PDB entry 6ND4 | electron microscopy, 4.30 A resolution (low resolution: residue-level contacts below are approximate; hydrogen-bond / salt-bridge calls are withheld) | chains 0 and T of the 30 polymer chains in the assembly

== Chain 0 ==
Molecule: 5'ETS rRNA
Organism: Saccharomyces cerevisiae BY4741
Sequence (700 nucleotides; each row starts with the number of its first residue; note: 4 numbers in that range are skipped by the numbering (no residue carries them; nothing is unmodelled there)):
     1 AUGCGAAAGCAGUUGAAGACAAGUNNNNNNNNNNNNNNNNNNNNNNNNNN
    51 NNNNNGCUUGUCGUUCGUUAUGUUUUUGUAAAUGGCCUCGUCAAACGGUG
   101 GAGAGAGUCGCUAGGUGAUCGUCAGAUCUGCCUAGUCUCUAUACAGCGUG
   151 UUUAAUUGACAUGGGUUGAUGCGUAUUGAGAGAUACAAUUUGGGAAGAAA
   201 UUCCCAGAGUGUGUUUCUUUUGCGUUUAACCUGAACAGUCUCAUCGUGGG
   251 CAUCUUGCGAUUCCAUUGGUGAGCAGCGAAGGAUUUGGUGGAUUACUAGC
   301 UAAUAGCAAUCUAUUUCAAAGAAUUCAAACUUGGGGGAAUGCCUUGUUGA
   351 AUAGCCGGUCGCAAGACUGUGAUUCUUCAAGUGUAACCUCCUCUCAAAUC
   401 AGCGAUAUCAAACGUACCAUUCCGUGAAACACCGGGGUAUCUGUUUGGUG
   451 GAACCUGAUUAGAGGAAACUCAAAGAGUGCUAUGGUAUGGUGACGGAGUG
   501 CGCUGGUCAAGAGUGUAAAAGCUUUUUGAACAGAGAGCAUUUCCGGCAGC
   551 AGAGAGACCUGAAAAAGCAAUUUUUCUGGAAUUUCAGCUGUU
   594 NNNN
   601 NNNNNNAUAAGUAUCUUCUAGCAAGAGGGAAUAGGUGGGAAAAAAAAAAA
   651 GAGAUUUCGGUUUCUUUCUUUUUUACUGCUUGUUGCUUCUUCUUUUAAGA
   701 UAGU
Unresolved in the structure: 1-14, 25-55, 70-80, 186-211, 257-262, 353-371, 403-454, 486-493, 545, 556-581, 607-704

== Chain T ==
Molecule: Utp21
Organism: Saccharomyces cerevisiae BY4741
UniProtKB: Q06078 (UTP21_YEAST); numbering as in UniProt (aligned over 1-939)
Amino-acid sequence (939 residues; row label = number of the first residue in the row):
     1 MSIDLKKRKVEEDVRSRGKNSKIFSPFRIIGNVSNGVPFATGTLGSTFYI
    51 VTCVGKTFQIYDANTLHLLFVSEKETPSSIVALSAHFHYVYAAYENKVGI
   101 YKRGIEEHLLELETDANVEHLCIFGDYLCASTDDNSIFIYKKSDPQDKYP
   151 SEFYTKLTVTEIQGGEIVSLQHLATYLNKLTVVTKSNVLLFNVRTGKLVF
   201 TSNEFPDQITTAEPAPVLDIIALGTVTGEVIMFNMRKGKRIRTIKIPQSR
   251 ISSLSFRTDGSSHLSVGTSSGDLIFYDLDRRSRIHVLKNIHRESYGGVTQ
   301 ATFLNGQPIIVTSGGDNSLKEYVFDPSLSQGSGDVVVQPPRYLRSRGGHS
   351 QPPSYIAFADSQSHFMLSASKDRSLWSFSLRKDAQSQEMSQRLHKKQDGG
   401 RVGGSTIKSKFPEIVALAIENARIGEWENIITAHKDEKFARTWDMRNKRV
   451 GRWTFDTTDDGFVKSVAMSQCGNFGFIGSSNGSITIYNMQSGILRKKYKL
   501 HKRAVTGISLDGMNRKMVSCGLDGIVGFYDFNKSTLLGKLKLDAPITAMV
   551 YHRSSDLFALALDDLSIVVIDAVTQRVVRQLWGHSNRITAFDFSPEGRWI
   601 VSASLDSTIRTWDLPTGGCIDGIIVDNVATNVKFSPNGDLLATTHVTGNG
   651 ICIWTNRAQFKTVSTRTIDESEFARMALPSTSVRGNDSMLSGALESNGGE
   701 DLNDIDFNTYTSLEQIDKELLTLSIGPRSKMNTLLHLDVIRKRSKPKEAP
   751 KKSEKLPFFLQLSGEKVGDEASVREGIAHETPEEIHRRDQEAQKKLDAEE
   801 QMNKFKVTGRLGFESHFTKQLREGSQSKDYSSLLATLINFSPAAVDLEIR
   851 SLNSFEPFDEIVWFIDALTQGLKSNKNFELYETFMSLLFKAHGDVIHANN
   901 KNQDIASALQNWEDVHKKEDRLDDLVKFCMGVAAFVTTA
Unresolved in the structure: 1-18, 674-704, 737-814
Swiss-Prot annotation at these positions:
  - modified residue: Ser2 (N-acetylserine), Ser772 (Phosphoserine)

== Interface between chain 0 and chain T ==
Pairs across the interface (33; chain 0 residue first):
  G276(0) - Gly400(T)
  C277(0) - Gly400(T)
  C277(0) - Arg401(T)
  G278(0) - Arg401(T)
  G278(0) - Val402(T)
  G278(0) - Gly403(T)
  A279(0) - Gly403(T)
  A279(0) - Gly404(T)
  A279(0) - Ser405(T)
  A279(0) - Thr406(T)
  G281(0) - Thr406(T)
  U284(0) - Lys395(T)
  G290(0) - Leu343(T)
  G290(0) - Arg344(T)
  G291(0) - Arg344(T)
  A292(0) - Thr65(T)
  A292(0) - Ala384(T)
  A292(0) - Gln385(T)
  A295(0) - Arg381(T)
  A295(0) - Lys382(T)
  C296(0) - Leu68(T)
  C296(0) - Leu69(T)
  C296(0) - Leu380(T)
  C296(0) - Arg381(T)
  C296(0) - Lys382(T)
  C296(0) - Asp383(T)
  U297(0) - Leu69(T)
  A298(0) - His88(T)
  G299(0) - Leu44(T)
  G299(0) - Gly45(T)
  A308(0) - Leu44(T)
  A308(0) - Gly45(T)
  A308(0) - Phe87(T)
Interface residues without a listed pair, chain 0 (17 interface residues in all): A280, A309
Interface residues without a listed pair, chain T (28 interface residues in all): Thr43, Ser46, Tyr49, Asn64, Arg103

== In short ==
17 residues of chain 0 face 28 of chain T across their interface.
Chain 0 is 5'ETS rRNA and chain T is Utp21, both from Saccharomyces cerevisiae BY4741; the structure,
Conformational switches control early maturation of the eukaryotic small ribosomal subunit, was determined by
electron microscopy.
